5FEI - chains A and B; structure by X-ray diffraction, 2.60 A resolution.

Chain A (and B):
Molecule: Distal tube protein
Source organism: Bacillus phage phi29
Notes: chain B of this document is another copy of the same molecule, construct and numbering; everything in this record applies to it too
Reference sequence: P04331 (TUB9_BPPH2); numbering as in UniProt (aligned over 1-599)
Amino-acid sequence (605 residues; numbered 1 to 605; the number before each row is that of its first residue):
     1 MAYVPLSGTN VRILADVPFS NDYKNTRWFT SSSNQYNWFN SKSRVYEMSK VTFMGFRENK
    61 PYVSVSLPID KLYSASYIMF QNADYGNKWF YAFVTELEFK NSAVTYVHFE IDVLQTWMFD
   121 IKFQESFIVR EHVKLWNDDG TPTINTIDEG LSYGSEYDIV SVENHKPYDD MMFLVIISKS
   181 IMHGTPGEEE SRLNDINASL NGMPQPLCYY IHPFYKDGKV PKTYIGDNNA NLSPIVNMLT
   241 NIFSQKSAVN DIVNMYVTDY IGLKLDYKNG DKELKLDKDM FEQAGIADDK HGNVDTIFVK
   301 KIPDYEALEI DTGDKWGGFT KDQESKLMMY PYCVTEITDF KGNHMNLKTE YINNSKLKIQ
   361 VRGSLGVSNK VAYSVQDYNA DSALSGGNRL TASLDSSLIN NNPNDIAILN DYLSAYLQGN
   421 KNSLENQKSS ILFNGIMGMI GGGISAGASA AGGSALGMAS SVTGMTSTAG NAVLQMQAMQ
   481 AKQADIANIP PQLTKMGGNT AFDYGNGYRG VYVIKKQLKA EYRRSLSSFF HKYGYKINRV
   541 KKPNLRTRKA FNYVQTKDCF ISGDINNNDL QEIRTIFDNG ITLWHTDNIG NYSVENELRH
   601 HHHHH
Disordered / not traced: 1-3, 410-496, 600-605 (chain B: 1-4, 411-493, 600-605)
Differences from the reference sequence: expression tag (600-605)

Chain A / chain B interface:
Residue-residue contacts (98):
  Asn82(A) with Tyr73(B)
  Asp84(A) with Asp70(B)
  Tyr85(A) with Asp70(B); Tyr73(B), hydrophobic
  Gln124(A) with Gly590(B)
  Glu125(A) with Lys532(B), hydrogen bond (backbone-side chain); Tyr592(B); Ser593(B)
  Phe127(A) with Phe529(B), hydrophobic
  Ile144(A) with Glu521(B)
  Asn145(A) with Glu521(B)
  Thr146(A) with Glu521(B), hydrogen bond; Tyr522(B), hydrogen bond
  Ile147(A) with Glu521(B); Tyr522(B)
  Lys179(A) with Leu409(B)
  Asp195(A) with Lys290(B)
  Ile196(A) with Thr240(B); Phe243(B); Ser244(B); Leu409(B), hydrophobic
  Ala198(A) with Val236(B); Leu239(B), hydrophobic; Thr240(B), hydrogen bond (backbone-side chain)
  Leu200(A) with Lys216(B); Asp217(B); Gly218(B); Val236(B), hydrophobic
  Asn201(A) with Ala501(B)
  Gly202(A) with Tyr504(B); Gly505(B), hydrogen bond (backbone-backbone)
  Met203(A) with Thr500(B); Ala501(B)
  Pro204(A) with Phe214(B); Ile235(B), hydrophobic; Leu239(B)
  Gln205(A) with Leu239(B)
  Pro206(A) with Phe243(B), hydrophobic; Ile406(B); Ala407(B); Leu409(B)
  Leu207(A) with Ala407(B), hydrophobic; Leu409(B), hydrophobic
  Asp304(A) with Lys216(B), salt bridge; Gly505(B)
  Tyr305(A) with Ala501(B); Gly505(B), hydrogen bond (backbone-backbone); Asn506(B)
  Lys348(A) with Ser155(B); Glu156(B), salt bridge
  Tyr351(A) with Glu156(B); Lys519(B)
  Arg362(A) with Phe502(B); Asn506(B); Tyr508(B), hydrogen bond
  Gly363(A) with Phe502(B); Asn506(B), hydrogen bond (backbone-side chain)
  Ser364(A) with Phe502(B)
  Ser368(A) with Asn499(B)
  Lys370(A) with Asn499(B); Phe502(B)
  Ala372(A) with Phe502(B), hydrophobic
  Asn379(A) with Glu156(B), hydrogen bond; Tyr157(B); Asp158(B); Ile159(B), hydrogen bond (backbone-backbone); Lys519(B), hydrogen bond
  Asp381(A) with Ile159(B), hydrogen bond (backbone-backbone); Val160(B)
  Leu384(A) with Ile159(B)
  Asn388(A) with Val162(B)
  Leu390(A) with Tyr508(B), hydrogen bond (backbone-side chain)
  Thr391(A) with Phe340(B); Tyr508(B), hydrogen bond (backbone-side chain); Tyr512(B)
  Ala392(A) with Val162(B), hydrophobic; Phe340(B), hydrophobic
  Leu394(A) with Phe340(B); Tyr508(B)
  Asp395(A) with Phe340(B)
  Asn538(A) with Ser525(B), hydrogen bond (backbone-side chain)
  Arg539(A) with Ser525(B); Ser528(B)
  Val540(A) with Ser528(B), hydrogen bond (backbone-side chain); Phe529(B), hydrophobic; Lys532(B)
  Asp558(A) with Lys532(B); Tyr533(B), hydrogen bond
  Phe560(A) with Asn25(B); Ile589(B); Gly590(B)
  Asp564(A) with Asp16(B)
  Asn567(A) with Phe19(B); Ser20(B)
  Gln571(A) with Ser20(B), hydrogen bond; Asn21(B); Asp22(B), hydrogen bond
  Arg574(A) with Asp22(B), salt bridge
Also at the interface, not in a pair above, chain A (62 interface residues in all): Pro5, Leu6, Ser126, Asn197, Ser199, Pro303, Glu306, Gly366, Tyr378, Ala380, Lys557, Asn568
Also at the interface, not in a pair above, chain B (61 interface residues in all): Lys24, Ile69, Ser74, Thr95, Phe99, Ser161, Glu336, Arg524, Trp584, Asn591

Overview:
The interface between chain A and chain B involves 62 residues on one side and 61 on the other; the contacts
include 19 hydrogen bonds and 3 salt bridges. Polar pairs include Asp304(A)-Lys216(B), Lys348(A)-Glu156(B) and
Arg574(A)-Asp22(B).
Chain A and chain B are both Distal tube protein (Bacillus phage phi29); the structure, Crystal structure of
the bacteriophage phi29 tail knob protein gp9 truncation variant, was determined by X-ray diffraction together
with 5FB4 and 5FB5 from the same study.
